PDB entry 7VMG | X-ray diffraction, 2.39 A resolution | chains B and C of the 6 polymer chains in the assembly

Chain B:
Molecule: Tubulin beta-2B chain
Organism: Bos taurus
Reference sequence: Q6B856 (TBB2B_BOVIN); the author numbering skips numbers that UniProt does not, so the offset changes along the chain: 1-358 = UniProt 1-358; 367-453 = UniProt 359-445
Chain sequence (445 residues; row label = number of the first residue in the row; note: 8 numbers in that range are skipped by the numbering (no residue carries them; nothing is unmodelled there)):
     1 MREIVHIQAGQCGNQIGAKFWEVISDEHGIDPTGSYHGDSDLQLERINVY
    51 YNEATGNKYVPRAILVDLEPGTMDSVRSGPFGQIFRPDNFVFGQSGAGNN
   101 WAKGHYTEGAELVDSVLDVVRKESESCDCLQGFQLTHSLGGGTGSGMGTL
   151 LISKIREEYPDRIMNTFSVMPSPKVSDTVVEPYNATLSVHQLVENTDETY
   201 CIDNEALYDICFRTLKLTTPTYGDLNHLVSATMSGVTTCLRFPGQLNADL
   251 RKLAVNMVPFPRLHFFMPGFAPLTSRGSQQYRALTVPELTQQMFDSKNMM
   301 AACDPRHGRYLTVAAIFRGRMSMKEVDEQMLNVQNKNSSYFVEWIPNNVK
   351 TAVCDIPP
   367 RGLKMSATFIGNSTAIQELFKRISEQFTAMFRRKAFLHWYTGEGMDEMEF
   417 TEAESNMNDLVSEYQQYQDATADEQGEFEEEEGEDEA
Unresolved in the structure: 1, 277-279, 437-453
UniProt features mapped onto this chain:
  - motif: Met1 to Ile4 (MREI motif)
  - binding site (GTP): Gln11, Glu69, Ser138, Gly142, Thr143, Gly144, Asn204, Asn226
  - binding site (Mg(2+)): Glu69
  - modified residue: Ser40 (Phosphoserine), Thr55 (Phosphothreonine), Lys58 (N6-acetyllysine), Ser172 (Phosphoserine), Thr285 (Phosphothreonine), Thr290 (Phosphothreonine), Arg318 (Omega-N-methylarginine), Glu446 (5-glutamyl polyglutamate)
  - cross-link (Glycyl lysine isopeptide (Lys-Gly)): Lys58 (interchain with G-Cter in ubiquitin), Lys324 (interchain with G-Cter in ubiquitin)
Bound ions: Mg2+: Gln11 (together with GDP)
Ligand contacts:
  - 7PB (N-[3-[[6-[(3-methoxyphenyl)amino]pyrimidin-4-yl]amino]phenyl]cyclopropanecarboxamide): Asn165, Phe167, Glu198, Tyr200, Val236, Thr237, Cys239, Leu240, Leu246, Asn247, Ala248, Asp249, Leu250, Lys252, Leu253, Asn256, Met257, Thr312, Val313, Ala314, Ile316, Asn348, Lys350
  - GDP (guanosine-5'-diphosphate): Gly10, Gln11, Cys12, Gln15, Ile16, Asp67, Ala97, Asn99, Ser138, Gly140, Gly141, Gly142, Thr143, Gly144, Val169, Pro171, Val175, Ser176, Asp177, Glu181, Asn204, Leu207, Tyr222, Leu225, Asn226

Chain C:
Molecule: Tubulin alpha-1B chain
Organism: Bos taurus
Reference sequence: P81947 (TBA1B_BOVIN); residue numbers follow UniProt; this construct covers 1-450
Chain sequence (450 residues; numbered 1 to 450; the number before each row is that of its first residue):
     1 MRECISIHVGQAGVQIGNACWELYCLEHGIQPDGQMPSDKTIGGGDDSFN
    51 TFFSETGAGKHVPRAVFVDLEPTVIDEVRTGTYRQLFHPEQLITGKEDAA
   101 NNYARGHYTIGKEIIDLVLDRIRKLADQCTGLQGFLVFHSFGGGTGSGFT
   151 SLLMERLSVDYGKKSKLEFSIYPAPQVSTAVVEPYNSILTTHTTLEHSDC
   201 AFMVDNEAIYDICRRNLDIERPTYTNLNRLISQIVSSITASLRFDGALNV
   251 DLTEFQTNLVPYPRIHFPLATYAPVISAEKAYHEQLSVAEITNACFEPAN
   301 QMVKCDPRHGKYMACCLLYRGDVVPKDVNAAIATIKTKRSIQFVDWCPTG
   351 FKVGINYQPPTVVPGGDLAKVQRAVCMLSNTTAIAEAWARLDHKFDLMYA
   401 KRAFVHWYVGEGMEEGEFSEAREDMAALEKDYEEVGVDSVEGEGEEEGEE
Unresolved in the structure: 441-450
Bound ions: Ca2+: Asp39, Thr41, Gly44, Glu55
Ligand contacts: GTP (guanosine-5'-triphosphate): Gly10, Gln11, Ala12, Gln15, Ile16, Asp69, Asp98, Ala99, Ala100, Asn101, Ser140, Gly142, Gly143, Gly144, Thr145, Gly146, Ile171, Pro173, Val177, Ser178, Glu183, Asn206, Tyr224, Leu227, Asn228, Ile231

Interface between chain B and chain C:
Residue-residue contacts (37):
  Asn99(B) - Glu254(C)  hydrogen bond
  Asp177(B) - Glu254(C)
  Asp177(B) - Lys352(C)  hydrogen bond (backbone-side chain)
  Thr178(B) - Glu254(C)
  Thr178(B) - Asn258(C)
  Val179(B) - Asn258(C)  hydrogen bond (backbone-side chain)
  Val179(B) - Pro348(C)  hydrophobic
  Thr219(B) - Lys326(C)
  Thr219(B) - Asn329(C)
  Ala395(B) - Trp346(C)
  Met396(B) - Trp346(C)
  Arg398(B) - Asp345(C)  salt bridge
  Arg398(B) - Ser439(C)  hydrogen bond
  Arg399(B) - Tyr262(C)  hydrogen bond (backbone-side chain)
  Arg399(B) - Asp345(C)  salt bridge
  Arg399(B) - Trp346(C)
  Arg399(B) - Glu434(C)  hydrogen bond (side chain-backbone)
  Arg399(B) - Val435(C)
  Arg399(B) - Val437(C)  hydrogen bond (side chain-backbone)
  Arg399(B) - Asp438(C)
  Arg399(B) - Ser439(C)  hydrogen bond
  Lys400(B) - Tyr262(C)
  Ala401(B) - Pro261(C)
  Ala401(B) - Tyr262(C)
  Ala401(B) - Trp346(C)  hydrophobic
  Phe402(B) - Thr257(C)
  Phe402(B) - Asn258(C)
  Phe402(B) - Val260(C)
  Phe402(B) - Pro261(C)  hydrogen bond (backbone-backbone)
  Phe402(B) - Cys347(C)  hydrophobic
  His404(B) - Val260(C)  hydrogen bond (side chain-backbone)
  His404(B) - Pro261(C)
  His404(B) - Tyr262(C)
  His404(B) - Pro263(C)
  Trp405(B) - Gln256(C)
  Trp405(B) - Thr257(C)  hydrogen bond (side chain-backbone)
  Trp405(B) - Val260(C)
Other interface residues (no listed pair), chain B (16 interface residues in all): Gly98, Val180

Summary:
The interface between chain B and chain C involves 16 residues on one side and 20 on the other; the contacts
include 11 hydrogen bonds and 2 salt bridges. Among the polar pairs are Arg398(B)-Asp345(C),
Arg399(B)-Asp345(C) and Asn99(B)-Glu254(C). Chain B binds GDP and compound 7PB.
Here chain B is Tubulin beta-2B chain and chain C is Tubulin alpha-1B chain, both from Bos taurus. Entry 7VMG
(Crystal structure of tubulin with 17j) was determined by X-ray diffraction.
